Entry 4DL1 (X-ray diffraction, 2.00 A resolution); this record covers chains A and B of the 4 polymer chains in the assembly.

Chain A (and B):
Molecule: Myeloperoxidase light chain
Source organism: Homo sapiens
Notes: EC 1.11.2.2; chain B of this document is another copy of the same molecule, construct and numbering; everything in this record applies to it too
UniProtKB: P05164 (PERM_HUMAN); residues 1-104 here correspond to UniProt positions 167-270 (UniProt number = residue number + 166)
Amino-acid sequence (104 residues; numbered 1 to 104; the number before each row is that of its first residue):
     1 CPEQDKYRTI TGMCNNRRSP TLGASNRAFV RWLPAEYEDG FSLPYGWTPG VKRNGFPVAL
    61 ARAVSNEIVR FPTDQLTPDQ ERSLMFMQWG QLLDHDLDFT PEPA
UniProt features mapped onto this chain:
  - active site: H95 (Proton acceptor)
  - binding site (heme b): D94
  - binding site (Ca(2+)): D96
Cystine bridges: C1-C14
Bound ions: Ca2+: D96 (shared with 4 residues of chain C)
Residues lining bound ligands: 0KY / heme: M87, G90, Q91, D94, D98, F99, T100, E102, P103, A104

Chain A / chain B interface:
Pairs across the interface (14):
  M13(A) with D39(B)
  R18(A) with E36(B), salt bridge
  S19(A) with A35(B), hydrogen bond (side chain-backbone)
  P20(A) with G40(B)
  T21(A) with G40(B)
  L22(A) with P34(B), hydrophobic
  R27(A) with F41(B)
  P34(A) with S19(B); L22(B), hydrophobic
  A35(A) with S19(B), hydrogen bond (backbone-side chain)
  E36(A) with R18(B), salt bridge
  G40(A) with P20(B); T21(B)
  F41(A) with R27(B)
Interface residues without a listed pair, chain A (14 interface residues in all): Y37, N54
Interface residues without a listed pair, chain B (14 interface residues in all): Y45, N54

Overview:
The chain A/chain B interface involves 14 residues from each chain; the contacts include 2 hydrogen bonds and
2 salt bridges. Polar pairs include R18(A)-E36(B) and S19(A)-A35(B). Bound to chain A: 0KY / heme.
Chain A and chain B are both Myeloperoxidase light chain (Homo sapiens); the structure, Crystal Structure of
human Myeloperoxidase with covalent thioxanthine analog, was determined by X-ray diffraction.
